Entry 7AM6 (X-ray diffraction, 2.70 A resolution); this record covers chain A.

[Chain A]
Name: Subtilisin BPN'
Notes: EC 3.4.21.62
Reference sequence: P00782 (SUBT_BACAM); residues 1-275 here correspond to UniProt positions 108-382 (UniProt number = residue number + 107)
Amino-acid sequence (272 residues; row label = number of the first residue in the row; note: 9 numbers in that range are skipped by the numbering (no residue carries them; nothing is unmodelled there)):
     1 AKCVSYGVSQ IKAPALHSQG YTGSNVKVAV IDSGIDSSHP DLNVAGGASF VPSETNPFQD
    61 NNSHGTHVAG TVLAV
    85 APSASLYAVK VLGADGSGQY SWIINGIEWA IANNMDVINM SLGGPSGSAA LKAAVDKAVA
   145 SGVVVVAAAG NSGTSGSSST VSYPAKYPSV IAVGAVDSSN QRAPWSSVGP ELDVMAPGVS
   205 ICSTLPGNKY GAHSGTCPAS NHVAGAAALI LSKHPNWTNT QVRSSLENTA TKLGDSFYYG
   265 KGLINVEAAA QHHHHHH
Disordered / not traced: 277-281
Sequence notes: engineered mutation K2 (Gln109 in P00782), C3 (Ser110 in P00782), S5 (Pro112 in P00782), N43 (Lys150 in P00782), F50 (Met157 in P00782), A74 (Gly190 in P00782), S156 (Glu263 in P00782), S166 (Gly273 in P00782), A169 (Gly276 in P00782), P188 (Ser295 in P00782), W189 (Phe296 in P00782), C206 (Gln313 in P00782), H217 (Tyr324 in P00782), S218 (Asn325 in P00782), C221 (Ser328 in P00782), P222 (Met329 in P00782), N225 (Pro332 in P00782), A254 (Thr361 in P00782), E271 (Gln378 in P00782); expression tag (276-281)
Modified positions: C221 (S-hydroxycysteine; CSO)
Cystine bridges: C3-C206
What the authors report for this chain:
  - interface residues: W189
  - specificity-determining residues: W189, H217 (from molecular simulation)
  - mutagenesis - N225A: increased stability (from molecular simulation)
  - catalytic residues: N155 (proposed by the authors, not directly observed)
  - catalytic residues: D32, H64 (citing earlier work)

[Overview]
The paper reports catalytic residues N155, D32 and H64; N225A increases stability.
Chain A is Subtilisin BPN'; the structure, Crystal structure of Peptiligase mutant - L217H/M222P/A225N/F189W,
was determined by X-ray diffraction together with 7AM3, 7AM4, 7AM5, 7AM7 and 7AM8 from the same study.
